5UB6 - chain A; structure by X-ray diffraction, 2.20 A resolution.

Chain A:
Molecule: Phosphate-binding protein
From: Xanthomonas axonopodis pv. citri (strain 306)
UniProt: Q8PJZ4 (Q8PJZ4_XANAC); residues 31-309 here = UniProt positions 31-309
Sequence (280 residues; row label = number of the first residue in the row):
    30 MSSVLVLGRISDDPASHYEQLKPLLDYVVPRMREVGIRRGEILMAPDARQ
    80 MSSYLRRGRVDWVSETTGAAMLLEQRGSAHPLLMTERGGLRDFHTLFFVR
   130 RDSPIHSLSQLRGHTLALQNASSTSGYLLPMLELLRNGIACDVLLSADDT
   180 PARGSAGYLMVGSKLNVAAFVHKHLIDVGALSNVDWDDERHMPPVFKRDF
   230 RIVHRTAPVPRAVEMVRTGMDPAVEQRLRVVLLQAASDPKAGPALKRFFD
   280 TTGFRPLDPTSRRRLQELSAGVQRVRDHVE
Disordered / not traced: 30
Sequence notes: initiating methionine (30)
Small-molecule neighbours: pyrophosphate (POP): T95, F122, Q148, S151, S152, T153, S154, G155, K193, R240

Overview:
Ligands of chain A: pyrophosphate.
Chain A is Phosphate-binding protein (Xanthomonas axonopodis pv. citri (strain 306)); the structure, XAC2383
from Xanthomonas citri bound to pyrophosphate, was determined by X-ray diffraction (same publication as 5UB3,
5UB4 and 5UB7).
